Entry 7NNP (electron microscopy, 3.20 A resolution); this record covers chains A and D of the 4 polymer chains in the assembly.

== Chain A ==
Protein: Potassium-transporting ATPase potassium-binding subunit
Source organism: Escherichia coli
Reference sequence: A0A2S5ZPF1 (A0A2S5ZPF1_ECOLX); residues 1-557 here = UniProt positions 1-557
Sequence (557 residues; row label = number of the first residue in the row):
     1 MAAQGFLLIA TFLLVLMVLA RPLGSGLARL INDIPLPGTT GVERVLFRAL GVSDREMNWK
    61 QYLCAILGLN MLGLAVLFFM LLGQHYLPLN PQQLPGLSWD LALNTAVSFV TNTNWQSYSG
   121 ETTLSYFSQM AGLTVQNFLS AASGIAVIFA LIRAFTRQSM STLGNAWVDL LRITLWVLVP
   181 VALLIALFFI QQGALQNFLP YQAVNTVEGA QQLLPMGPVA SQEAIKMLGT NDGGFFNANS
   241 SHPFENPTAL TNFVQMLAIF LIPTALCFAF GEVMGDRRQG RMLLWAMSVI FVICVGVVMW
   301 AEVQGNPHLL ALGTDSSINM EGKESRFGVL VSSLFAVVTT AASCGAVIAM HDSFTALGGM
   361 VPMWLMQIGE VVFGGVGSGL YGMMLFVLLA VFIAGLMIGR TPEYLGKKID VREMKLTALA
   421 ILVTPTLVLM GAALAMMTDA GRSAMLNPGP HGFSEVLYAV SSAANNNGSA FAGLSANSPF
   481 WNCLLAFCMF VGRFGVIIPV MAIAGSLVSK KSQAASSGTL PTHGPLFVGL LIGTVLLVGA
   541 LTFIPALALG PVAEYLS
Differences from the reference sequence: engineered mutation D232 (Gly in A0A2S5ZPF1)
Metal / ion sites: rubidium ion site 1: N112, S343; rubidium ion site 2: N112, T113, T230, S343, C344, N467; rubidium ion site 3 near G369 (its only coordinating residue here); rubidium ion site 4 near N465 (its only coordinating residue here)
From the paper describing this entry:
  - binding site for cardiolipin: W285

== Chain D ==
Protein: Potassium-transporting ATPase KdpF subunit
Source organism: Escherichia coli
Reference sequence: P36937 (KDPF_ECOLI); residue numbers follow UniProt; this construct covers 1-27
Sequence (27 residues; each row starts with the number of its first residue):
     1 MSAGVITGVL LVFLLLGYLV YALINAE

== Interface between chain A and chain D ==
Pairs across the interface (6):
  K415(A) with L23(D); I24(D), hydrogen bond (side chain-backbone)
  L419(A) with L23(D), hydrophobic
  L422(A) with L23(D), hydrophobic
  M430(A) with L16(D), hydrophobic
  M437(A) with M1(D)
Interface residues without a listed pair, chain A (6 interface residues in all): A418
Interface residues without a listed pair, chain D (6 interface residues in all): F13, N25

== In short ==
The chain A/chain D interface involves 6 residues from each chain; the contacts include 1 hydrogen bond. Its
one hydrogen-bonded contact is K415(A)-I24(D). The rubidium ion site 1 is built by N112(A) and S343(A). The
paper reports a binding site for cardiolipin at W285(A).
Here chain A is Potassium-transporting ATPase potassium-binding subunit and chain D is Potassium-transporting
ATPase KdpF subunit, both from Escherichia coli. Entry 7NNP (Rb-loaded cryo-EM structure of the E1-ATP KdpFABC
complex) was determined by electron microscopy, deposited together with 7NNL.
